PDB entry 4A3G | X-ray diffraction, 3.50 A resolution | chains A and H of the 15 polymer chains in the assembly

[Chain A]
Protein: DNA-directed RNA polymerase II subunit RPB1
From: Saccharomyces cerevisiae
Notes: EC 2.7.7.6
Reference sequence: P04050 (RPB1_YEAST); residues 1-1732 here = UniProt positions 1-1732
Amino-acid sequence (1732 residues; each row starts with the number of its first residue):
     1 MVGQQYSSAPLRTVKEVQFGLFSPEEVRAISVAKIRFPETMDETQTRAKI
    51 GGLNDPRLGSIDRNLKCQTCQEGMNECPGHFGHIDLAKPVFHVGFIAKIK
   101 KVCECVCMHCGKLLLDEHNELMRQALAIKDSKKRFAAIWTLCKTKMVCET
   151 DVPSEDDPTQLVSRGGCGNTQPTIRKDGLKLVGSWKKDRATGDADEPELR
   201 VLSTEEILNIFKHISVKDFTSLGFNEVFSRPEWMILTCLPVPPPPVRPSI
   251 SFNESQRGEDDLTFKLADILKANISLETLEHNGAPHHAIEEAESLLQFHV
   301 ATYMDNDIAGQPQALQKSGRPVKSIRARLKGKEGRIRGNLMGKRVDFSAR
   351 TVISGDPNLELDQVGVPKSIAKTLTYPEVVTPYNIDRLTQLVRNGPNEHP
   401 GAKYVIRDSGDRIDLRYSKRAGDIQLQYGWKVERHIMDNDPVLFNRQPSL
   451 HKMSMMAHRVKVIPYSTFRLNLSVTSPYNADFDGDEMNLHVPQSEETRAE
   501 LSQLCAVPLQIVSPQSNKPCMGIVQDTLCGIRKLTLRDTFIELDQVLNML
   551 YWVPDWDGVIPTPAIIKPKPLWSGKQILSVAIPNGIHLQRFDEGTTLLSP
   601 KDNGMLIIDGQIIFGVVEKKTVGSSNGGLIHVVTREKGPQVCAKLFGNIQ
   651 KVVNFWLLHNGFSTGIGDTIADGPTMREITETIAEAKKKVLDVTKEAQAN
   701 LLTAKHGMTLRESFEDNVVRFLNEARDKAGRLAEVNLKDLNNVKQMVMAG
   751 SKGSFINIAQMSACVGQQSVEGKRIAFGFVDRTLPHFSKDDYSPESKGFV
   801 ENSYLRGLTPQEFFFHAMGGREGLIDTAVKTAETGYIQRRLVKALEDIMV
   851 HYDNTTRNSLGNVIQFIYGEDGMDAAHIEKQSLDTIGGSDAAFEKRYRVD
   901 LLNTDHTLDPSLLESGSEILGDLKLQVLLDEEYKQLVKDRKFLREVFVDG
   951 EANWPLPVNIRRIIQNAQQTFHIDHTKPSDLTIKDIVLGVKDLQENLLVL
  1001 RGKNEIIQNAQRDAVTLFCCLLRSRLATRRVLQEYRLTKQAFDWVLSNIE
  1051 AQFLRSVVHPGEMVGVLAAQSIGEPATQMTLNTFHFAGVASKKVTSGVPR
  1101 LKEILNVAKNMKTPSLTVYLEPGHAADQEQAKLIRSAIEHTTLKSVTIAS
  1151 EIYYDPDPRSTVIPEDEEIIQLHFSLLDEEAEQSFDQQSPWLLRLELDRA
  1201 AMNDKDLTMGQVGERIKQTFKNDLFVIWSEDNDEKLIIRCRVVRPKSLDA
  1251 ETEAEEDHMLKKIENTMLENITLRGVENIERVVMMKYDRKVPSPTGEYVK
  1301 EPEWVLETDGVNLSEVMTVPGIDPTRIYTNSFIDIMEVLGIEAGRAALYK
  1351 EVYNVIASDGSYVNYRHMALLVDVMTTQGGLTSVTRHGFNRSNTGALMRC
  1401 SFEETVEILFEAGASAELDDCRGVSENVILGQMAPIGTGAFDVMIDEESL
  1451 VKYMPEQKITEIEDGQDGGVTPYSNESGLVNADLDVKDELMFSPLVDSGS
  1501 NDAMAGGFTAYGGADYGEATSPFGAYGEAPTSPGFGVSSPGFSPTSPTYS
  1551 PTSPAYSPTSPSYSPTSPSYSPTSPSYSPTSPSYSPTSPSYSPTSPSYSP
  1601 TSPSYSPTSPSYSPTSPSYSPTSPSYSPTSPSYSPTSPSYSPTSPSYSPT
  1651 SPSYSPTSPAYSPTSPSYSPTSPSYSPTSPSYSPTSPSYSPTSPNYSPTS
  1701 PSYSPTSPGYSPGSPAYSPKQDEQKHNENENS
Not modelled in the structure: 1-2, 1081-1091, 1177-1186, 1244-1253, 1456-1732
Metal / ion sites: Zn2+ site 1: Cys67, Cys70, Cys77, His80; Zn2+ site 2: Cys107, Cys110, Cys148, Cys167; Mg2+: Asp481, Asp483, Asp485 (shared with 1 residue of chain P)
Curated features (UniProtKB/Swiss-Prot):
  - region: Pro248 to Asp260 (Lid loop), Asn306 to Lys323 (Rudder loop), Pro810 to Glu822 (Bridging helix)
  - binding site (Zn(2+)): Cys67, Cys70, Cys77, His80, Cys107, Cys110, Cys148, Cys167
  - binding site (Mg(2+)): Asp481, Asp483, Asp485
  - modified residue: Thr1471 (Phosphothreonine)
  - cross-link (Glycyl lysine isopeptide (Lys-Gly)): Lys695 (interchain with G-Cter in ubiquitin), Lys1246 (interchain with G-Cter in ubiquitin), Lys1350 (interchain with G-Cter in ubiquitin)
From the paper describing this entry:
  - mutagenesis - Q1078N, Q1078S: abolished growth (citing earlier work)

[Chain H]
Protein: DNA-directed RNA polymerases I, II, and III subunit rpabc 3
From: Saccharomyces cerevisiae
Reference sequence: P20436 (RPAB3_YEAST); numbering as in UniProt (aligned over 1-146)
Amino-acid sequence (146 residues; row label = number of the first residue in the row):
     1 MSNTLFDDIFQVSEVDPGRYNKVCRIEAASTTQDQCKLTLDINVELFPVA
    51 AQDSLTVTIASSLNLEDTPANDSSATRSWRPPQAGDRSLADDYDYVMYGT
   101 AYKFEEVSKDLIAVYYSFGGLLMRLEGNYRNLNNLKQENAYLLIRR
Not modelled in the structure: 1, 64-75
Curated features (UniProtKB/Swiss-Prot):
  - region: Asp16 to Thr39 (Non-specific ssDNA binding)
  - modified residue: Ser2 (N-acetylserine), Thr68 (Phosphothreonine)

[Chain A / chain H interface]
Contacting residue pairs (64; chain A residue first):
  Arg537(A) - Tyr20(H)
  Arg537(A) - Arg25(H)
  Arg537(A) - Asp41(H)  salt bridge
  Arg537(A) - Gly120(H)  hydrogen bond (side chain-backbone)
  Arg537(A) - Leu121(H)
  Arg537(A) - Leu122(H)
  Asp538(A) - Tyr20(H)
  Asp538(A) - Asn21(H)  hydrogen bond (side chain-backbone)
  Asp538(A) - Lys22(H)  hydrogen bond (side chain-backbone)
  Asp538(A) - Val23(H)  hydrogen bond (side chain-backbone)
  Phe540(A) - Val23(H)  hydrophobic
  Phe540(A) - Asn43(H)
  Phe540(A) - Leu121(H)  hydrophobic
  Leu543(A) - Trp79(H)  hydrophobic
  Leu543(A) - Pro81(H)  hydrophobic
  Gly558(A) - Ser78(H)
  Val559(A) - Arg77(H)
  Val559(A) - Ser78(H)
  Ile560(A) - Ser78(H)  hydrogen bond (backbone-side chain)
  Ile560(A) - Trp79(H)  hydrogen bond (backbone-backbone)
  Thr562(A) - Trp79(H)
  Thr562(A) - Tyr98(H)
  Pro563(A) - Trp79(H)
  Pro563(A) - Tyr98(H)
  Ala564(A) - Met97(H)
  Ala564(A) - Tyr98(H)  hydrogen bond (backbone-backbone)
  Ala564(A) - Phe118(H)
  Ile565(A) - Asn43(H)
  Ile565(A) - Tyr95(H)  hydrophobic
  Ile565(A) - Val96(H)
  Ile566(A) - Val96(H)  hydrogen bond (backbone-backbone)
  Ile566(A) - Met97(H)
  Ile566(A) - Tyr98(H)  hydrophobic
  Ile566(A) - Tyr141(H)  hydrophobic
  Lys567(A) - Tyr95(H)
  Lys567(A) - Val96(H)  hydrogen bond (backbone-backbone)
  Pro568(A) - Leu46(H)
  Pro568(A) - Asp94(H)
  Pro568(A) - Tyr95(H)
  Pro570(A) - Trp79(H)  hydrophobic
  Trp572(A) - Trp79(H)  hydrophobic
  Ser573(A) - Gly119(H)  hydrogen bond (side chain-backbone)
  Lys575(A) - Gly120(H)
  Leu597(A) - Tyr102(H)  hydrogen bond (backbone-side chain)
  Leu597(A) - Lys103(H)
  Leu597(A) - Tyr115(H)  hydrophobic
  Leu598(A) - Arg25(H)  hydrogen bond (backbone-side chain)
  Leu598(A) - Thr39(H)
  Leu598(A) - Tyr115(H)  hydrophobic
  Leu598(A) - Leu122(H)
  Leu598(A) - Arg124(H)
  Ser599(A) - Arg25(H)
  Pro600(A) - Arg25(H)
  Asp602(A) - Tyr20(H)  hydrogen bond
  Leu606(A) - Tyr102(H)  hydrophobic
  Ile613(A) - Tyr102(H)  hydrophobic
  Ile613(A) - Ser117(H)  hydrogen bond (backbone-side chain)
  Ile613(A) - Gly120(H)
  Ile613(A) - Leu122(H)
  Phe614(A) - Leu122(H)  hydrophobic
  Lys738(A) - Arg19(H)
  Asp739(A) - Arg19(H)  salt bridge
  Lys744(A) - Arg19(H)
  Asp974(A) - Lys136(H)  salt bridge
Other interface residues (no listed pair), chain A (38 interface residues in all): Pro561, Lys569, Leu571, Ile608, Val735, Leu737, His975, Thr976
Other interface residues (no listed pair), chain H (32 interface residues in all): Met123

[In short]
38 residues of chain A and 32 residues of chain H are in contact; the contacts include 14 hydrogen bonds and 3
salt bridges. Polar pairs include Arg537(A)-Asp41(H), Asp739(A)-Arg19(H) and Asp974(A)-Lys136(H). UniProt
lists 8 Zn2+-binding residues and 3 Mg2+-binding residues on chain A. The paper reports that Q1078N and Q1078S
of chain A abolish growth.
Chain A is DNA-directed RNA polymerase II subunit RPB1 and chain H is DNA-directed RNA polymerases I, II, and
III subunit rpabc 3, both from Saccharomyces cerevisiae; the structure, RNA Polymerase II initial transcribing
complex with a 2nt DNA-RNA hybrid, was determined by X-ray diffraction, deposited together with 4A3B, 4A3C,
4A3D, 4A3E, 4A3F, 4A3I and 4 further entries.
